9LSF - chain A; structure by X-ray diffraction, 1.62 A resolution.

[Chain A]
Name: Red fluorescent protein, grafted calcium-binding sequence
UniProt: A0A4V4ND72 (A0A4V4ND72_9PEZI); the construct has insertions or renumbered stretches relative to UniProt, so the offset changes along the chain: 2-66 = UniProt 2-66; 69-152 = UniProt 69-152; 163-231 = UniProt 157-225
Amino-acid sequence (278 residues; row label = number of the first residue in the row; note: 2 numbers in that range are skipped by the numbering (no residue carries them; nothing is unmodelled there); numbers below 1 keep their minus sign (Met-36 is residue -36)):
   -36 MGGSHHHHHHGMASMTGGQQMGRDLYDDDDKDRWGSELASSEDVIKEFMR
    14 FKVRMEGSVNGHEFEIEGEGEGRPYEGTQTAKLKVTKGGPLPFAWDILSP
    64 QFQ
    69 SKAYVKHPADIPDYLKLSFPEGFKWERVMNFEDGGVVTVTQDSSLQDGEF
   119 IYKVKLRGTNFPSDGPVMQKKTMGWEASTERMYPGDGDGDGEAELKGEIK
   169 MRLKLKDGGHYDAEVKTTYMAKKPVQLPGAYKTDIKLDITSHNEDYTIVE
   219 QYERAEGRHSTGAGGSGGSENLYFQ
Not modelled in the structure: -36 to 6, 229-243
Sequence notes: initiating methionine (-36); expression tag (-35 to 1, 232-243); chromophore (66, 66, 66)
Modified residues: Gln66 (chromophore; CRQ)
Covalently attached groups: covalent link Gln66-Ser69
Ion coordination: Ca2+: Asp154, Asp156, Asp158, Glu160, Glu162

[Overview]
Asp154, Asp156, Asp158, Glu160 and Glu162 coordinate Ca2+.
Chain A is Red fluorescent protein, grafted calcium-binding sequence; the structure, Crystal structure of
mRFP1 with a grafted calcium-binding sequence and one bound calcium ion in a ..., was determined by X-ray
diffraction, deposited together with 9LSA, 9LSC and 9LSW.
